Entry 7OGR (electron microscopy, 3.00 A resolution); this record covers chains B and C of the 6 polymer chains in the assembly.

# Chain B
Name: PHIKZ068
Organism: Pseudomonas phage phiKZ
Reference sequence: Q8SD94 (Q8SD94_BPDPK); residue numbers follow UniProt; this construct covers 1-521
Amino-acid sequence (521 residues; numbered 1 to 521; the number before each row is that of its first residue):
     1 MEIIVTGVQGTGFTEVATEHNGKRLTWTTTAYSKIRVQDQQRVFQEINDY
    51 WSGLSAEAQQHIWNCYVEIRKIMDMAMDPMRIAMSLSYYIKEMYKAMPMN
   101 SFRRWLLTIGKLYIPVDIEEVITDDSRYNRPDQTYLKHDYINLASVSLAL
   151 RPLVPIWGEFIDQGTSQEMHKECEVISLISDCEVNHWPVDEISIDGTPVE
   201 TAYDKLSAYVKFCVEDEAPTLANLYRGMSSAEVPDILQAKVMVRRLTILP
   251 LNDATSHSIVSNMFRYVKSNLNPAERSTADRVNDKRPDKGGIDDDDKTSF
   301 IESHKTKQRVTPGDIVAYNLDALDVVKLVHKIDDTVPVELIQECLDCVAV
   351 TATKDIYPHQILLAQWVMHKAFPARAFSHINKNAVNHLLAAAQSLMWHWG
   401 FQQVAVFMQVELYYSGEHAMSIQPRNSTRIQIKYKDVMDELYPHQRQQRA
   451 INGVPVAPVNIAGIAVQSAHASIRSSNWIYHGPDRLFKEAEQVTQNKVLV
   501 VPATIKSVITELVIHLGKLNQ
Not modelled in the structure: 1-306, 414-431
Sequence notes: variant Glu2 (Gln in Q8SD94)

# Chain C
Name: DNA-directed RNA polymerase
Organism: Pseudomonas phage phiKZ
Notes: EC 2.7.7.6
Amino-acid sequence (700 residues; numbered 1 to 700; the number before each row is that of its first residue):
     1 MSQLGRREIDLTLLGHTGLDPWYGTTSSARGAMFVTHIGQAPEVNGNESR
    51 YFLTGAELEYAKYTHDVRFPEDCRVLHVLRKYPTGIGKDSIRSNPVTTII
   101 YENYFDKYKTIGVLHVPEYMSHHQDFGYELVKNREVWETIAPNEMFSKDT
   151 VIAQSGAVKKDGTLGMGVNANVVFLSAAGTIEDGFVANKNFLKRMMPTSY
   201 STAVANAGRKAFFLNMYGDDKIYKPFPDIGDVIRPDGVIFAIRDHDDDLA
   251 PAEMTPRALRTLDRTFDRAVIGTPGAKVIDIDIWRDERVNPSPTPTGMDA
   301 QLVKYHTHLSSYYRELLKIYRGLLARRKDDLHITEEFERLIVTAQMFLPQ
   351 PDNVRKLSRFYRLDPLDEWRVEVTYKAQKMPAGAFKMTDFHGGKGVICKV
   401 MEDEDMPIDENGNRADLIIFGGSTMRRSNYGRIYEHGFGAAARDLAQRLR
   451 VEAGLDRHAKPTQQQLNSVMGNTQWVDYAFKELLGFYEIIAPTMHSKMME
   501 HPNPAEHVKTVLMDGFPYIYAPVDDPVDLMAAVNKLINSDKYRPHYGKVS
   551 YRDQAGKWVTTKDNVLMGPLYMMLLEKIGEDWSAAASVKTQPFGLPSKLN
   601 NADRASTPGRETAIRSFGESETRSYNCTVGPGPTAEILDQTNNPLAHAAV
   651 IESWLTAEKPSSVPVAVDREKIPFGGSRPVAMFDHLLECSGIALEYAPDH
Not modelled in the structure: 1, 579-632, 668-700

# Interface between chain B and chain C
Residue-residue contacts (51):
  Gln308(B) - Phe266(C)  hydrogen bond (side chain-backbone)
  Val310(B) - Thr265(C)
  Pro312(B) - His647(C)  hydrogen bond (backbone-side chain)
  Gly313(B) - Ile651(C)
  Ala317(B) - Leu655(C)  hydrophobic
  Tyr318(B) - Thr265(C)
  Leu320(B) - Leu655(C)  hydrophobic
  Leu320(B) - Thr656(C)
  Leu362(B) - Asp248(C)
  Gln365(B) - Leu249(C)
  Gln365(B) - Ala252(C)
  Trp366(B) - Asp248(C)  hydrogen bond (side chain-backbone)
  Trp366(B) - Pro251(C)
  His369(B) - Ala252(C)  hydrogen bond (side chain-backbone)
  His369(B) - Glu253(C)
  His369(B) - Arg257(C)
  His369(B) - Ala258(C)
  Lys370(B) - Arg257(C)
  Pro373(B) - Phe266(C)  hydrophobic
  Arg375(B) - Asp244(C)
  Arg375(B) - Asp246(C)  salt bridge
  Arg375(B) - Leu249(C)
  Arg375(B) - Glu253(C)  salt bridge
  Arg375(B) - Phe266(C)
  Ala376(B) - Phe266(C)  hydrophobic
  His379(B) - Phe266(C)
  Leu441(B) - Pro256(C)
  Tyr442(B) - Ala250(C)
  Tyr442(B) - Pro251(C)
  Tyr442(B) - Met254(C)
  His444(B) - Leu259(C)
  His444(B) - Thr296(C)  hydrogen bond (side chain-backbone)
  His444(B) - Met298(C)
  Gln445(B) - Pro295(C)
  Gln445(B) - Thr296(C)  hydrogen bond (backbone-backbone)
  Arg446(B) - Asp247(C)  salt bridge
  Gln447(B) - Ser292(C)
  Gln447(B) - Thr294(C)
  Gln447(B) - Thr296(C)  hydrogen bond
  Arg449(B) - Asn290(C)
  Ile461(B) - Asp247(C)
  Ile461(B) - Ala250(C)
  Ile461(B) - Met254(C)  hydrophobic
  Ala465(B) - Asp247(C)
  Ala465(B) - Asp248(C)
  Ala465(B) - Pro251(C)
  Ser468(B) - Asp248(C)  hydrogen bond
  Val513(B) - Pro251(C)  hydrophobic
  Asn520(B) - Thr255(C)
  Asn520(B) - Arg257(C)  hydrogen bond
  Gln521(B) - Pro256(C)
Other interface residues (no listed pair), chain B (35 interface residues in all): Asp314, Val316, Ala374, Pro443, Pro458, Ile464
Other interface residues (no listed pair), chain C (36 interface residues in all): Tyr223, His245, Asp263, Asp267, Arg268, Pro291, Gly297, Ala648, Glu652

# Summary
Chain B and chain C form an interface of 35 and 36 residues respectively, with 9 hydrogen bonds and 3 salt
bridges. Among the polar pairs are Arg375(B)-Asp246(C), Arg375(B)-Glu253(C) and Arg446(B)-Asp247(C).
Here chain B is PHIKZ068 and chain C is DNA-directed RNA polymerase, both from Pseudomonas phage phiKZ. Entry
7OGR (Structure of the apo-state of the bacteriophage PhiKZ non-virion RNA polymerase) was determined by
electron microscopy (same publication as 7OGP).
